7XAM - chains A and T of the 34 polymer chains in the assembly; structure by electron microscopy, 3.50 A resolution.

== Chain A ==
Molecule: 23S rRNA
Source organism: Mycolicibacterium smegmatis MC2 155
Sequence (3120 nucleotides; numbered 1 to 3120; the number before each row is that of its first residue):
     1 UAAGUGUUUAAGGGCGCAUGGUGGAUGCCUUGGCACUGGGAGCCGAUGAA
    51 GGACGUAGGAGGCUGCGAUAAGCCUCGGGGAGCUGUCAACCGAGCGUUGA
   101 UCCGAGGAUGUCCGAAUGGGGAAACCCGGCACGAGUGAUGUCGUGUCACC
   151 AGGCGCUGAAUAUAUAGGCGUCUGGGGGGAACGCGGGGAAGUGAAACAUC
   201 UCAGUACCCGUAGGAAGAGAAAACAAAAUGUGAUUCCGUGAGUAGUGGCG
   251 AGCGAAAGCGGAGGAUGGCUAAACCGUAUGCAUGUGAUACCGGGUAGGGG
   301 UUGUGUGUGCGGGGUUGUGGGACCUAUCUUUCCGGCUCUACCUGGCUGGA
   351 GGGCAGUGAGAAAAUGUUGUGGUUAGCGGAAAUGGCUUGGGAUGGCCUGC
   401 CGUAGACGGUGAGAGCCCGGUACGUGAAAACCCGACGUCUGUCUUGAUGG
   451 UGUUCCCGAGUAGCAGCGGGCCCGUGGAAUCUGCUGUGAAUCUGCCGGGA
   501 CCACCCGGUAAGCCUGAAUACUUCCCAGUGACCGAUAGCGGAUUAGUACC
   551 GUGAGGGAAUGGUGAAAAGUACCCCGGGAGGGGAGUGAAAGAGUACCUGA
   601 AACCGUGCGCUUACAAUCCGUCAGAGCCCUCGACGUGUCGUGGGGUGAUG
   651 GCGUGCCUUUUGAAGAAUGAGCCUGCGAGUCAGGGACAUGUCGCGAGGUU
   701 AACCCGGGUGGGGUAGCCGCAGCGAAAGCGAGUCUGAAUAGGGCGUAUCC
   751 ACACAAGAGUGUGUGGUGUAGUGGUGUGUUCUGGACCCGAAGCGGAGUGA
   801 UCUACCCAUGGCCAGGGUGAAGCGCGGGUAAGACCGCGUGGAGGCCCGAA
   851 CCCACUUAGGUUGAAGACUGAGGGGAUGAGCUGUGGGUAGGGGUGAAAGG
   901 CCAAUCAAACUCCGUGAUAGCUGGUUCUCCCCGAAAUGCAUUUAGGUGCA
   951 GCGUCGCAUGUUUCUUGCCGGAGGUAGAGCUACUGGAUGGCCGAUGGGCC
  1001 CCACAGGGUUACUGACGUCAGCCAAACUCCGAAUGCCGGUAAGUCCAAGA
  1051 GUGCGGCAGUGAGACGGCGGGGGAUAAGCUCCGUGCGUCGAGAGGGAAAC
  1101 AGCCCAGAUCGCCGGCUAAGGCCCCUAAGCGUGUGCUAAGUGGAAAAGGA
  1151 UGUGCAGUCGCGAAGACAACCAGGAGGUUGGCUUAGAAGCAGCCACCCUU
  1201 GAAAGAGUGCGUAAUAGCUCACUGGUCAAGUGAUUGUGCGCCGAUAAUGU
  1251 AGCGGGGCUCAAGCACACCGCCGAAGCCGCGGCAGCCAACGUGUUGGCUG
  1301 GGUAGGGGAGCGUCCUGCAUCCGGUGAAGCCGCCGAGUGAUCGAGUGGUG
  1351 GAGGGUGUGGGAGUGAGAAUGCAGGCAUGAGUAGCGAUUAGGCAAGUGAG
  1401 AACCUUGCCCGCCGAAAGACCAAGGGUUCCUGGGCCAGGCCAGUCCGCCC
  1451 AGGGUGAGUCGGGACCUAAGGCGAGGCCGACAGGCGUAGUCGAUGGACAA
  1501 CGGGUUGAUAUUCCCGUACCCGUGUAUGUGCGUCCAUGAUGAAUCAGCGG
  1551 UACUAACCAUCCAAAACCACCGUGACCGCACCUUUCGGGGUGUGGCGUUG
  1601 GUGGGGCUGCAUGGGACCUUCGUUGGUAGUAGUCAAGCGAUGGGGUGACG
  1651 CAGGAAGGUAGCCGUACCGGUCAGUGGUAAUACCGGGGUAAGCCUGUAGG
  1701 GAGUCAGAUAGGUAAAUCCGUCUGGCAUAUAUCCUGAGAGGUGAUGCAUA
  1751 GCCGAGUGAGGCGAAUUCGGUGAUCCUAUGCUGCCGAGAAAAGCCUCUAG
  1801 CGAGGACAUACACGGCCCGUACCCCAAACCAACACAGGUGGUCAGGUAGA
  1851 GAAUACUAAGGCGUACGAGUGAACUAUGGUUAAGGAACUCGGCAAAAUGC
  1901 CCCCGUAACUUCGGGAGAAGGGGGACCCACAUGGCGUGUAAGCCUUUACG
  1951 GCCCAAGCGUGAGUGGGUGGCACAAACCAGUGAGAAGCGACUGUUUACUA
  2001 AAAACACAGGUCCGUGCGAAGUCGCAAGACGAUGUAUACGGACUGACGCC
  2051 UGCCCGGUGCUGGAAGGUUAAGAGGACCCGUUAACUCCCUUUGGGGGUGA
  2101 AGCGGAGAAUUUAAGCCCCAGUAAACGGCGGUGGUAACUAUAACCAUCCU
  2151 AAGGUAGCGAAAUUCCUUGUCGGGUAAGUUCCGACCUGCACGAAUGGCGU
  2201 AACGACUUCUCAACUGUCUCAACCAUAGACUCGGCGAAAUUGCACUACGA
  2251 GUAAAGAUGCUCGUUACGCGCGGCAGGACGAAAAGACCCCGGGACCUUCA
  2301 CUACAACUUGGUAUUGGUGCUCGAUACGGUUUGUGUAGGAUAGGUGGGAG
  2351 ACUGUGAAGCUCACACGCCAGUGUGGGUGGAGUCGUUGUUGAAAUACCAC
  2401 UCUGAUCGUAUUGGGCCUCUAACCUCGGACCGUAUAUCCGGUUCAGGGAC
  2451 AGUGCCUGGUGGGUAGUUUAACUGGGGCGGUUGCCUCCUAAAAUGUAACG
  2501 GAGGCGCCCAAAGGUUCCCUCAACCUGGACGGCAAUCAGGUGUUGAGUGU
  2551 AAGUGCACAAGGGAGCUUGACUGCGAGACGGACAUGUCGAGCAGGGACGA
  2601 AAGUCGGGACUAGUGAUCCGGCACCUCUGAGUGGAAGGGGUGUCGCUCAA
  2651 CGGAUAAAAGGUACCCCGGGGAUAACAGGCUGAUCUUCCCCAAGAGUCCA
  2701 UAUCGACGGGAUGGUUUGGCACCUCGAUGUCGGCUCGUCGCAUCCUGGGG
  2751 CUGGAGCAGGUCCCAAGGGUUGGGCUGUUCGCCCAUUAAAGCGGCACGCG
  2801 AGCUGGGUUUAGAACGUCGUGAGACAGUUCGGUCUCUAUCCGCCGCGCGC
  2851 GUCAGAAGCUUGAGGAAACCUGUCCCUAGUACGAGAGGACCGGGACGGAC
  2901 GAACCUCUGGUAUACCAGUUGUCCCACCAGGGGCACGGCUGGAUAGCCAC
  2951 GUUCGGACAGGAUAACCGCUGAAAGCAUCUAAGCGGGAAACCUCUUCCAA
  3001 GACCAGGCUUCUCACCCUCUAGGAGGGAUAAGGCCCCCCGCAGACCACGG
  3051 GAUUGAUAGACCAGACCUGGAAGCCUAGUAAUAGGUGCAGGGAACUGGCA
  3101 CUAACCGGCCGAAAACUUAC
Disordered / not traced: 1, 1562-1609, 2136-2144
Metal / ion sites: Mg2+ site 1 near G13 (its only coordinating residue here); Mg2+ site 2: C28, G1354; Mg2+ site 3: C43, G214; Mg2+ site 4 near U56 (its only coordinating residue here); Mg2+ site 5 near U69 (its only coordinating residue here); Mg2+ site 6 near U117 (its only coordinating residue here); Mg2+ site 7: A159, U163; Mg2+ site 8: G191, U2467; Mg2+ site 9 near G191 (its only coordinating residue here); Mg2+ site 10: A196, C197; Mg2+ site 11 near G204 (its only coordinating residue here); Mg2+ site 12 near G217 (its only coordinating residue here); 233 more Mg2+ sites not listed

== Chain T ==
Name: 50S ribosomal protein L22
Source organism: Mycolicibacterium smegmatis MC2 155
Reference sequence: A0QSD6 (RL22_MYCS2); residue numbers follow UniProt; this construct covers 1-153
Sequence (153 residues; numbered 1 to 153; the number before each row is that of its first residue):
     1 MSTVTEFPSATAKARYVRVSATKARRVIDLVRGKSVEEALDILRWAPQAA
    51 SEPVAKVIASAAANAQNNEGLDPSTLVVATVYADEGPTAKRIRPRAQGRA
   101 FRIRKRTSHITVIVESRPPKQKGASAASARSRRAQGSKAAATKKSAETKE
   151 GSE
Disordered / not traced: 1-5, 120-153
Metal / ion sites: Mg2+ near Ala46 (its only coordinating residue here)

== How chain A and chain T interact ==
Pairs across the interface - 82 pairs, chain A then chain T:
  G20(A) - Asp84(T)  hydrogen bond to the base
  G21(A) - Asp84(T)  sugar contact
  G21(A) - Glu85(T)  hydrogen bond to the sugar
  G21(A) - His109(T)  sugar contact
  U22(A) - Glu85(T)  sugar contact
  U22(A) - Gly86(T)  sugar contact
  U22(A) - His109(T)  salt bridge to the phosphate
  G23(A) - Pro87(T)  phosphate contact
  C574(A) - Asn67(T)  hydrogen bond to the sugar
  C575(A) - Ser60(T)  hydrogen bond to the base
  C575(A) - Ala63(T)  sugar contact
  G576(A) - Lys56(T)  hydrogen bond to the sugar
  G577(A) - Lys56(T)  hydrogen bond to the base
  G578(A) - Lys56(T)  hydrogen bond to the base
  G580(A) - Lys13(T)  hydrogen bond to the sugar
  G580(A) - Ala14(T)  sugar contact
  G580(A) - Arg15(T)  hydrogen bond to the sugar
  G580(A) - Ser60(T)  base contact
  G581(A) - Ala12(T)  sugar contact
  G581(A) - Lys13(T)  hydrogen bond to the sugar
  G581(A) - Arg15(T)  salt bridge to the phosphate
  G581(A) - Asn64(T)  hydrogen bond to the base
  G582(A) - Thr11(T)  sugar contact
  G582(A) - Asn64(T)  hydrogen bond to the sugar
  G582(A) - Asn68(T)  hydrogen bond to the sugar
  G583(A) - Asn68(T)  sugar contact
  A595(A) - Tyr16(T)  stacking on the base
  C603(A) - Glu85(T)  base contact
  C604(A) - Arg25(T)  hydrogen bond to the sugar
  C604(A) - Glu85(T)  sugar contact
  G605(A) - Arg25(T)  hydrogen bond to the sugar
  G605(A) - Tyr82(T)  sugar contact
  G605(A) - Ala83(T)  sugar contact
  U606(A) - Arg32(T)  salt bridge to the phosphate
  U606(A) - Tyr82(T)  sugar contact
  G607(A) - Arg32(T)  phosphate contact
  U862(A) - Ala96(T)  phosphate contact
  U862(A) - Arg99(T)  sugar contact
  U862(A) - Phe101(T)  sugar contact
  G863(A) - Arg95(T)  salt bridge to the phosphate
  G863(A) - Ala96(T)  hydrogen bond to the phosphate
  G863(A) - Gln97(T)  base contact
  G866(A) - Ala96(T)  phosphate contact
  G866(A) - Gln97(T)  hydrogen bond to the phosphate
  G866(A) - Gly98(T)  base contact
  C1376(A) - Lys90(T)  salt bridge to the phosphate
  A1377(A) - Arg106(T)  salt bridge to the phosphate
  G1381(A) - Ser20(T)  hydrogen bond to the base
  G1381(A) - Thr22(T)  hydrogen bond to the base
  G1381(A) - Lys23(T)  base contact
  C1436(A) - Arg18(T)  hydrogen bond to the sugar
  A1437(A) - Arg18(T)  phosphate contact
  A1437(A) - Arg91(T)  hydrogen bond to the phosphate
  G1438(A) - Arg91(T)  salt bridge to the phosphate
  G1438(A) - Lys105(T)  phosphate contact
  C1440(A) - Arg93(T)  base contact
  A1832(A) - Pro94(T)  base contact
  A1832(A) - Arg95(T)  hydrogen bond to the base
  A1832(A) - Gly98(T)  base contact
  A1832(A) - Arg99(T)  hydrogen bond to the base
  A1832(A) - Ala100(T)  base contact
  C1833(A) - Pro94(T)  base contact
  G2233(A) - Arg26(T)  salt bridge to the phosphate
  G2233(A) - Pro47(T)  sugar contact
  G2233(A) - Gln48(T)  phosphate contact
  G2234(A) - Arg26(T)  salt bridge to the phosphate
  G2234(A) - Gln48(T)  phosphate contact
  G2234(A) - Ala49(T)  hydrogen bond to the phosphate
  C2235(A) - Lys23(T)  salt bridge to the phosphate
  C2235(A) - Lys105(T)  sugar contact
  G2236(A) - Lys23(T)  hydrogen bond to the base
  G2236(A) - Ile103(T)  phosphate contact
  G2236(A) - Arg104(T)  phosphate contact
  G2236(A) - Lys105(T)  salt bridge to the phosphate
  A2237(A) - Arg95(T)  hydrogen bond to the base
  A2237(A) - Phe101(T)  sugar contact
  A2237(A) - Arg102(T)  hydrogen bond to the sugar
  A2237(A) - Ile103(T)  phosphate contact
  A2237(A) - Arg104(T)  hydrogen bond to the phosphate
  A2238(A) - Phe101(T)  sugar contact
  A2238(A) - Arg104(T)  salt bridge to the phosphate
  U2837(A) - Arg95(T)  hydrogen bond to the base
Also at the interface, not in a pair above, chain A (43 interface residues in all): A865, G1375, A1383, G1386, G1439
Also at the interface, not in a pair above, chain T (48 interface residues in all): Ala50, Ala59, Thr88

== Overview ==
43 residues of chain A and 48 residues of chain T are in contact; the contacts include 29 hydrogen bonds, 12
salt bridges and 1 aromatic stacking contact. Polar pairs include G20(A)-Asp84(T), C575(A)-Ser60(T) and
G577(A)-Lys56(T). C28(A) and G1354(A) form the Mg2+ site 2.
Here chain A is 23S rRNA and chain T is 50S ribosomal protein L22, both from Mycolicibacterium smegmatis MC2
155. Entry 7XAM (Mycobacterium smegmatis 50S ribosomal subunit from Stationary phase of growth) was determined
by electron microscopy (same publication as 7Y41).
